PDB entry 6HDV | X-ray diffraction, 2.16 A resolution | chains A and D

Chain A (and D):
Protein: Afifavidin
Organism: Afifella pfennigii
Notes: chain D of this document is another copy of the same molecule, construct and numbering; everything in this record applies to it too
Sequence (138 residues; each row starts with the number of its first residue; numbers below 1 keep their minus sign (Met-1 is residue -1)):
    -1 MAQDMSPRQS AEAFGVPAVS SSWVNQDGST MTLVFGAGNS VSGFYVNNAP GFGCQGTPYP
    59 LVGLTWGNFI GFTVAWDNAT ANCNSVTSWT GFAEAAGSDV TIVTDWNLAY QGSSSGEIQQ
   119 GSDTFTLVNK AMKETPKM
Not modelled in the structure: -1 to 0
Disulfides: Cys52-Cys81

Chain A / chain D interface:
Contacting residue pairs (63):
  Asn37(A) - Asp75(D)
  Pro58(A) - Leu62(D)
  Val60(A) - Gly61(D)
  Val60(A) - Leu62(D)  hydrophobic
  Gly61(A) - Val60(D)
  Leu62(A) - Pro58(D)
  Leu62(A) - Val60(D)  hydrophobic
  Leu62(A) - Thr71(D)
  Leu62(A) - Ala73(D)
  Thr63(A) - Ala73(D)
  Trp64(A) - Asp75(D)
  Trp64(A) - Asn80(D)
  Trp64(A) - Asn82(D)
  Phe67(A) - Asn82(D)
  Phe67(A) - Val84(D)  hydrophobic
  Phe67(A) - Ala107(D)
  Phe67(A) - Tyr108(D)
  Phe67(A) - Gln109(D)
  Ile68(A) - Val84(D)
  Gly69(A) - Thr71(D)
  Gly69(A) - Val84(D)
  Gly69(A) - Ser86(D)
  Phe70(A) - Thr71(D)
  Thr71(A) - Leu62(D)
  Thr71(A) - Gly69(D)
  Thr71(A) - Phe70(D)
  Ala73(A) - Leu62(D)
  Ala73(A) - Thr63(D)
  Asp75(A) - Asn37(D)
  Asp75(A) - Trp64(D)
  Asn80(A) - Trp64(D)
  Asn82(A) - Trp64(D)
  Asn82(A) - Phe67(D)
  Val84(A) - Phe67(D)  hydrophobic
  Val84(A) - Ile68(D)
  Val84(A) - Gly69(D)
  Val84(A) - Thr88(D)
  Ser86(A) - Gly69(D)
  Ser86(A) - Phe70(D)
  Ser86(A) - Ser86(D)
  Ser86(A) - Trp87(D)
  Ser86(A) - Thr88(D)  hydrogen bond
  Trp87(A) - Ser86(D)
  Thr88(A) - Val84(D)
  Thr88(A) - Ser86(D)  hydrogen bond
  Thr88(A) - Asn105(D)
  Thr88(A) - Ala107(D)
  Thr88(A) - Ile116(D)
  Gly89(A) - Ala107(D)
  Phe90(A) - Gly114(D)
  Asp103(A) - Ile116(D)
  Asn105(A) - Thr88(D)
  Asn105(A) - Asp103(D)
  Asn105(A) - Asn105(D)
  Ala107(A) - Phe67(D)
  Ala107(A) - Thr88(D)
  Ala107(A) - Gly89(D)
  Tyr108(A) - Phe67(D)
  Gln109(A) - Phe67(D)
  Gly114(A) - Phe90(D)
  Glu115(A) - Phe90(D)
  Ile116(A) - Thr88(D)
  Ile116(A) - Asp103(D)
Also at the interface, not in a pair above, chain A (38 interface residues in all): Leu59, Asn66, Val72, Ser83, Thr85, Val101, Thr102, Trp104
Also at the interface, not in a pair above, chain D (38 interface residues in all): Leu59, Asn66, Val72, Ser83, Thr85, Val101, Thr102, Trp104, Glu115

Summary:
The chain A/chain D interface involves 38 residues from each chain, with 2 hydrogen bonds. Its one
hydrogen-bonded contact is Ser86(A)-Thr88(D).
Both chains are Afifavidin (Afifella pfennigii). Entry 6HDV (The crystal structure of intact afifavidin apo
form) was determined by X-ray diffraction (same publication as 6HDS and 6HDT).
